PDB entry 1U0I | solution NMR | chains A and B

[Chain A]
Name: Iaal-E3
Chain sequence (21 residues; row label = number of the first residue in the row):
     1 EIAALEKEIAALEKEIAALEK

[Chain B]
Name: Iaal-K3
Chain sequence (21 residues; numbered 1 to 21; the number before each row is that of its first residue):
     1 KIAALKEKIAALKEKIAALKE

[Interface between chain A and chain B]
Residue-residue contacts (16; chain A residue first):
  Ile2(A) - Ile2(B)
  Leu5(A) - Ile2(B)
  Leu5(A) - Leu5(B)
  Leu5(A) - Ile9(B)
  Ile9(A) - Lys8(B)
  Ile9(A) - Ile9(B)
  Ile9(A) - Leu12(B)
  Leu12(A) - Ile9(B)
  Leu12(A) - Leu12(B)
  Leu12(A) - Lys13(B)
  Leu12(A) - Ile16(B)
  Glu13(A) - Leu12(B)
  Glu15(A) - Ile16(B)
  Ile16(A) - Ile16(B)
  Ile16(A) - Leu19(B)
  Leu19(A) - Leu19(B)
Also at the interface, not in a pair above, chain A (11 interface residues in all): Glu1, Glu6, Glu8

[Overview]
Chain A and chain B form an interface of 11 and 8 residues respectively.
Chain A is Iaal-E3 and chain B is Iaal-K3; the structure, IAAL-E3/K3 heterodimer, was determined by solution
NMR.
